PDB entry 2FYM | X-ray diffraction, 1.60 A resolution | chains A and C of the 3 polymer chains in the assembly

Chain A (and C):
Name: Enolase
From: Escherichia coli
Notes: EC 4.2.1.11; chain C of this document is another copy of the same molecule, construct and numbering; everything in this record applies to it too
Reference sequence: P0A6P9 (ENO_ECOLI); residues 1-431 here = UniProt positions 1-431
Chain sequence (431 residues; row label = number of the first residue in the row):
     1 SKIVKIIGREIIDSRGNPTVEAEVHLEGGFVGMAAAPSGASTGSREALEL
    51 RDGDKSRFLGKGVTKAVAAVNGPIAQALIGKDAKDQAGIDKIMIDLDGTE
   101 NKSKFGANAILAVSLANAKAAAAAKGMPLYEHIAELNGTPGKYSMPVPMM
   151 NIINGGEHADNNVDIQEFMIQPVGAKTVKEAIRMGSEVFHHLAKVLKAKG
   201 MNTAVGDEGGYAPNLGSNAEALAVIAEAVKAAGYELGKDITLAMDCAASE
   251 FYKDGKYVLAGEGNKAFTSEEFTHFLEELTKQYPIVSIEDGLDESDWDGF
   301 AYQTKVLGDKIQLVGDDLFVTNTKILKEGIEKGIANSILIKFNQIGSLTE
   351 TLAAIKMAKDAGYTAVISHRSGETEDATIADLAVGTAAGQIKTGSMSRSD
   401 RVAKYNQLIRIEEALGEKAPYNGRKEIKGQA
Swiss-Prot annotation at these positions:
  - binding site (Mg(2+)): Asp-317

Chain A / chain C interface:
Pairs across the interface (89):
  Ile-7(A) / Glu-413(C)
  Arg-9(A) / Arg-410(C)
  Arg-9(A) / Glu-413(C)  salt bridge
  Ile-11(A) / Asn-406(C)
  Ile-12(A) / Ile-182(C)  hydrophobic
  Ile-12(A) / Val-402(C)
  Ile-12(A) / Asn-406(C)  hydrogen bond (backbone-side chain)
  Asp-13(A) / Val-402(C)
  Ser-14(A) / Ser-397(C)
  Ser-14(A) / Arg-398(C)  hydrogen bond (backbone-backbone)
  Ser-14(A) / Ser-399(C)
  Arg-15(A) / Phe-189(C)
  Arg-15(A) / His-190(C)  hydrogen bond (backbone-side chain)
  Arg-15(A) / Met-396(C)
  Gly-16(A) / Ser-186(C)  hydrogen bond (backbone-side chain)
  Gly-16(A) / His-190(C)
  Gly-16(A) / Met-396(C)  hydrogen bond (backbone-backbone)
  Asn-17(A) / His-190(C)  hydrogen bond
  Glu-21(A) / Arg-410(C)  salt bridge
  Met-33(A) / Arg-410(C)
  Ser-56(A) / Arg-183(C)
  Ser-56(A) / Glu-187(C)
  Arg-57(A) / Arg-183(C)
  Arg-57(A) / Glu-187(C)
  Phe-58(A) / Arg-183(C)
  Phe-58(A) / Ser-186(C)
  Phe-58(A) / Glu-187(C)  hydrogen bond (backbone-side chain)
  Leu-59(A) / Glu-187(C)
  Leu-59(A) / His-190(C)
  Leu-59(A) / His-191(C)
  Leu-59(A) / Lys-194(C)
  Lys-179(A) / Glu-10(C)  salt bridge
  Lys-179(A) / Arg-57(C)
  Ile-182(A) / Ile-12(C)  hydrophobic
  Arg-183(A) / Ser-56(C)  hydrogen bond (side chain-backbone)
  Arg-183(A) / Arg-57(C)
  Arg-183(A) / Phe-58(C)
  Ser-186(A) / Gly-16(C)  hydrogen bond (side chain-backbone)
  Ser-186(A) / Phe-58(C)
  Glu-187(A) / Ser-56(C)
  Glu-187(A) / Arg-57(C)
  Glu-187(A) / Phe-58(C)  hydrogen bond (side chain-backbone)
  Glu-187(A) / Leu-59(C)
  Phe-189(A) / Arg-15(C)
  His-190(A) / Arg-15(C)  hydrogen bond (side chain-backbone)
  His-190(A) / Gly-16(C)
  His-190(A) / Asn-17(C)  hydrogen bond
  His-190(A) / Leu-59(C)
  His-191(A) / Leu-59(C)
  Lys-194(A) / Leu-59(C)
  Asn-202(A) / Asn-202(C)
  Ala-204(A) / Ala-204(C)  hydrophobic
  Ala-204(A) / Val-205(C)
  Val-205(A) / Ala-204(C)
  Val-205(A) / Val-205(C)  hydrogen bond (backbone-backbone)
  Val-205(A) / Arg-398(C)
  Glu-373(A) / Ser-399(C)
  Thr-374(A) / Ser-399(C)
  Glu-375(A) / Ser-399(C)
  Glu-375(A) / Ala-403(C)
  Glu-375(A) / Asn-406(C)  hydrogen bond
  Glu-375(A) / Arg-410(C)  salt bridge
  Met-396(A) / Arg-15(C)
  Met-396(A) / Gly-16(C)  hydrogen bond (backbone-backbone)
  Ser-397(A) / Ser-14(C)
  Arg-398(A) / Ser-14(C)  hydrogen bond (backbone-backbone)
  Arg-398(A) / Val-205(C)
  Arg-398(A) / Arg-398(C)
  Arg-398(A) / Asp-400(C)
  Ser-399(A) / Ser-14(C)
  Ser-399(A) / Glu-373(C)
  Ser-399(A) / Thr-374(C)
  Ser-399(A) / Glu-375(C)
  Ser-399(A) / Asp-400(C)  hydrogen bond (backbone-side chain)
  Asp-400(A) / Arg-398(C)
  Asp-400(A) / Ser-399(C)  hydrogen bond (side chain-backbone)
  Val-402(A) / Ile-12(C)
  Val-402(A) / Asp-13(C)
  Ala-403(A) / Glu-375(C)
  Asn-406(A) / Ile-11(C)
  Asn-406(A) / Ile-12(C)  hydrogen bond (side chain-backbone)
  Asn-406(A) / Glu-375(C)  hydrogen bond
  Ile-409(A) / Glu-10(C)
  Arg-410(A) / Arg-9(C)
  Arg-410(A) / Glu-21(C)  salt bridge
  Arg-410(A) / Met-33(C)
  Arg-410(A) / Glu-375(C)  salt bridge
  Glu-413(A) / Ile-7(C)
  Glu-413(A) / Arg-9(C)  salt bridge
Interface residues without a listed pair, chain A (42 interface residues in all): Glu-10
Interface residues without a listed pair, chain C (42 interface residues in all): Lys-179, Ile-409

In short:
The chain A/chain C interface involves 42 residues from each chain; the contacts include 20 hydrogen bonds and
7 salt bridges. Polar pairs include Arg-9(A)/Glu-413(C), Glu-21(A)/Arg-410(C) and Lys-179(A)/Glu-10(C).
Curated annotation (UniProt) lists Mg2+-binding residue Asp-317(A) on chain A.
Both chains are Enolase (Escherichia coli). Entry 2FYM (Crystal structure of E. coli enolase complexed with
the minimal binding segment of RNase E) was determined by X-ray diffraction.
